Entry 3PY5 (X-ray diffraction, 1.70 A resolution); this record covers chain A.

# Chain A
Protein: Beta-lactamase-like
Organism: Brucella melitensis biovar Abortus
UniProt: Q2YQ74 (Q2YQ74_BRUA2); residues 1-272 here = UniProt positions 1-272
Chain sequence (274 residues; row label = number of the first residue in the row; numbers below 1 keep their minus sign (Gly-1 is residue -1)):
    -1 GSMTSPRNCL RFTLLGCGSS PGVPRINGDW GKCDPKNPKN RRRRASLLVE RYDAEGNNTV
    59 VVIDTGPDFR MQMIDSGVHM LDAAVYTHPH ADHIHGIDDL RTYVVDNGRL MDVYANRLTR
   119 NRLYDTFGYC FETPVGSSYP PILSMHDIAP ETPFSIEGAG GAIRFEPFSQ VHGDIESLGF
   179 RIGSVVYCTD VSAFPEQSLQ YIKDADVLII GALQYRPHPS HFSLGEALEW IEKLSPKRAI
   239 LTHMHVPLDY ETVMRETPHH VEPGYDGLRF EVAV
Unresolved in the structure: -1 to 2
Differences from the reference sequence: expression tag (-1 to 0)
Ion coordination: Mn2+ site 1: His86, His88, His170, Asp188 (together with adenosine monophosphate); Mn2+ site 2: Asp90, His91, Asp188, His241 (together with adenosine monophosphate); K+: Met252, Thr255, Pro256, Val259
Ligand contacts: adenosine monophosphate (AMP): Ser18, His86, Pro87, His88, Ala89, Asp90, His91, Asp96, Arg99, Tyr127, Pro132, Tyr137, His170, Asp188, Ser218, His219, His241

# In short
Chain A binds adenosine monophosphate. His86, His88, His170 and Asp188 form the Mn2+ site 1. The Mn2+ site 2
is built by Asp90, His91, Asp188 and His241.
Chain A is Beta-lactamase-like (Brucella melitensis biovar Abortus); the structure, Crystal structure of a
beta-lactamase-like protein from brucella melitensis bound to AMP, was determined by X-ray diffraction (same
publication as 3QH8 and 3MD7).
